PDB entry 5H3U | X-ray diffraction, 2.50 A resolution | chains A and C

# Chain A
Molecule: Gem-associated protein 5
From: Homo sapiens
Reference sequence: Q8TEQ6 (GEMI5_HUMAN); residues 1-740 here = UniProt positions 1-740
Sequence (740 residues; each row starts with the number of its first residue):
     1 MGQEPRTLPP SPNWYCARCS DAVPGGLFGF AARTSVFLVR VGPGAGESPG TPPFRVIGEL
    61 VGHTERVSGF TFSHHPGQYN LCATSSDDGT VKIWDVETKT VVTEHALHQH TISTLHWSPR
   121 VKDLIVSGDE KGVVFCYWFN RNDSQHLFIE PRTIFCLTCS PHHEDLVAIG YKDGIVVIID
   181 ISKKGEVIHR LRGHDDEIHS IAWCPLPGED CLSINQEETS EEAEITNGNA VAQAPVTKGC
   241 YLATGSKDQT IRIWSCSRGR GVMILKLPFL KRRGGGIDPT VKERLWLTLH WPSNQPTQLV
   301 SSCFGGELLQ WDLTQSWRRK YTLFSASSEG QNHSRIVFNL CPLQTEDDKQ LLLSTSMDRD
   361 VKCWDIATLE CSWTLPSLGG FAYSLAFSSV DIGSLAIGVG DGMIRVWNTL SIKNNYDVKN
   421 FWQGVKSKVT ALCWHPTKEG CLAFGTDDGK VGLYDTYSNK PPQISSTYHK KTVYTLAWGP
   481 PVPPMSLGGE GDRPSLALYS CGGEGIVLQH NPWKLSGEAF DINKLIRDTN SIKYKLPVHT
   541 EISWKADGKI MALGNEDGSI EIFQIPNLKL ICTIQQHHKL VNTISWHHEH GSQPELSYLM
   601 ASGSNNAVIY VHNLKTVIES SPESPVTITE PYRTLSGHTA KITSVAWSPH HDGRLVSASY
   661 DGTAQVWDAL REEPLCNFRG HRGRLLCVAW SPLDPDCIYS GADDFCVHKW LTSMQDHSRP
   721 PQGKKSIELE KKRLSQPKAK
Unresolved in the structure: 1-2, 209-239, 273-280, 328-329, 486-494, 723-740
Swiss-Prot annotation at these positions:
  - region: Asn13 to Tyr15 (Interaction with U4 snRNA)
  - site: Arg33 (Interaction with U4 snRNA), Arg284 (Interaction with U4 snRNA), Arg335 (Interaction with U4 snRNA), Arg359 (Interaction with U4 snRNA), Phe381 (Interaction with U4 snRNA), Trp422 (Interaction with U4 snRNA), Lys426 (Interaction with U4 snRNA), Lys470 (Interaction with U4 snRNA), Tyr474 (Interaction with U4 snRNA and with the 7-methylguanosine cap of RNA molecules), Glu556 (Interaction with U4 snRNA), Lys579 (Interaction with U4 snRNA), Lys641 (Interaction with U4 snRNA and with the 7-methylguanosine cap of RNA molecules), Tyr660 (Interaction with U4 snRNA and with the 7-methylguanosine cap of RNA molecules), Arg684 (Interaction with U4 snRNA and with the 7-methylguanosine cap of RNA molecules)
  - modified residue: Ser48 (Phosphoserine), Thr51 (Phosphothreonine), Ser624 (Phosphoserine)
Reported in the primary citation:
  - binding site for the 10-nt RNA strand (chain C): Asn13, Trp14, Tyr15, Arg33, Arg335, Arg359, Phe381, Tyr383, Trp422, Phe705
  - specificity-determining residues: Arg335, Arg359
  - mutagenesis - W14A, Y15A: abolished binding to the 10-nt RNA strand (chain C)
  - mutagenesis - F381A: decreased binding to the 10-nt RNA strand (chain C)
  - contacts within the chain: Tyr15-Trp286 (hydrophobic contact)
  - mutagenesis - W286A: decreased stability
  - mutagenesis - W286A: decreased expression

# Chain C
Molecule: 10-nt RNA strand
Sequence (10 nucleotides; row label = number of the first residue in the row):
     1 AAUUUUUGAC
Unresolved in the structure: 8-10

# How chain A and chain C interact
Residue-residue contacts - 24 pairs, chain A then chain C:
  Asn13(A) - U5(C)  base contact
  Asn13(A) - U6(C)  base contact
  Trp14(A) - U3(C)  base contact
  Trp14(A) - U5(C)  stacking on the base
  Tyr15(A) - U4(C)  stacking on the base
  Arg33(A) - U6(C)  hydrogen bond to the sugar
  Arg33(A) - U7(C)  salt bridge to the phosphate
  Arg66(A) - U6(C)  base contact
  Arg284(A) - U3(C)  salt bridge to the phosphate
  Arg284(A) - U4(C)  salt bridge to the phosphate
  Arg335(A) - A1(C)  hydrogen bond to the phosphate
  Arg335(A) - A2(C)  salt bridge to the phosphate
  Arg335(A) - U3(C)  hydrogen bond to the base
  Met357(A) - U3(C)  base contact
  Arg359(A) - U3(C)  base contact
  Arg359(A) - U5(C)  hydrogen bond to the base
  Gly380(A) - U7(C)  base contact
  Phe381(A) - U7(C)  stacking on the base
  Tyr383(A) - U7(C)  hydrogen bond to the base
  Gly400(A) - U7(C)  base contact
  Met403(A) - A1(C)  base contact
  Trp422(A) - A1(C)  stacking on the base
  Lys428(A) - U7(C)  hydrogen bond to the base
  Phe705(A) - U6(C)  sugar contact
Interface residues without a listed pair, chain A (18 interface residues in all): Lys247

# Summary
18 residues of chain A and 7 residues of chain C are in contact; the contacts include 6 hydrogen bonds, 4 salt
bridges and 4 aromatic stacking contacts. Among the polar pairs are Arg335(A)-U3(C), Arg359(A)-U5(C) and
Tyr383(A)-U7(C). From the paper: a binding site for the 10-nt RNA strand (chain C) at Asn13(A), Trp14(A) and
Tyr15(A) among others; W14A and Y15A of chain A abolish binding to the 10-nt RNA strand (chain C); 4
substitutions were tested in all.
Here chain A is Gem-associated protein 5 (Homo sapiens) and chain C is a 10-nt RNA strand. Entry 5H3U (Sm RNA
bound to GEMIN5-WD) was determined by X-ray diffraction together with 5H3S and 5H3T from the same study.
